Entry 5M3K (X-ray diffraction, 2.83 A resolution); this record covers chains B and D of the 6 polymer chains in the assembly.

[Chain B]
Protein: 2,4-diacetylphloroglucinol biosynthesis protein PhlB
From: Pseudomonas fluorescens (strain ATCC BAA-477 / NRRL B-23932 / Pf-5)
UniProtKB: Q4K419 (Q4K419_PSEF5); residue numbers follow UniProt; this construct covers 1-146
Chain sequence (146 residues; each row starts with the number of its first residue):
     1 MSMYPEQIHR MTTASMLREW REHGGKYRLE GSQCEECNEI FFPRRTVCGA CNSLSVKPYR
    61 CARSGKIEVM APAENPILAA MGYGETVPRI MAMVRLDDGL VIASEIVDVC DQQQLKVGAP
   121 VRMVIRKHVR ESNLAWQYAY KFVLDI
Unresolved in the structure: 1-2
Bound ions: Zn2+: Cys34, Cys37, Cys48, Cys51

[Chain D]
Protein: PhlA
From: Pseudomonas fluorescens
UniProtKB: Q9TP23 (Q9TP23_PSEFL); residues 1-362 here = UniProt positions 1-362
Chain sequence (362 residues; row label = number of the first residue in the row):
     1 MNVKKIGIVS YGAGIPVCRL KVQEVINVWK NTDLKLVEEN LGVTERAVLQ PDEDVITLGV
    61 LAAQRALDKV PGHQIEALYL GTCTNPYDSR ASASIILEML GSGYDAYCAD VQFAGKSGTS
   121 ALQICQALVA SGMTGSALAI GADTINRNTA PGDLTESYAG AGAAALLIGS QDVIAEFDAS
   181 FSCAADVADN IRPQGDRYIR SGMGLGSDKN SIGLEDQTRR AAEGLMAKLH TSPADYDYVV
   241 FQQNLVSTPY SLAKHLGFNP KQVEPGIYAG NVGDAGSASP LLGLINVLDQ ARPGQKILLV
   301 SYGFGAGSDA IALTVTDAIE QYQKHNKPLR ELLESKIYVD YGTSIKYEFK YLRADYALTA
   361 YL
Unresolved in the structure: 1-3

[Interface between chain B and chain D]
Residue-residue contacts - 47 pairs, chain B then chain D:
  Ile8(B) - Tyr356(D)
  His23(B) - Glu98(D)
  Tyr27(B) - Glu98(D)
  Tyr27(B) - Met99(D)  hydrophobic
  Arg28(B) - Glu98(D)  salt bridge
  Arg28(B) - Met99(D)
  Arg28(B) - Gly101(D)
  Arg28(B) - Tyr104(D)
  Arg60(B) - Gly101(D)  hydrogen bond (side chain-backbone)
  Arg63(B) - Gln64(D)
  Ala79(B) - Tyr361(D)  hydrophobic
  Met81(B) - Ala357(D)
  Met81(B) - Leu358(D)
  Met81(B) - Thr359(D)
  Met81(B) - Ala360(D)
  Gly84(B) - Tyr361(D)  hydrogen bond (backbone-side chain)
  Glu85(B) - Lys346(D)  hydrogen bond (backbone-side chain)
  Glu85(B) - Tyr347(D)
  Glu85(B) - Phe349(D)
  Glu85(B) - Arg353(D)  salt bridge
  Thr86(B) - Pro51(D)
  Val87(B) - Tyr361(D)
  Asp108(B) - Val17(D)
  Asp108(B) - Gln50(D)  hydrogen bond
  Asp108(B) - Ile337(D)
  Val109(B) - Ile337(D)
  Cys110(B) - Ser335(D)
  Cys110(B) - Lys336(D)
  Arg122(B) - Arg65(D)
  Ile125(B) - Thr57(D)  hydrogen bond (backbone-side chain)
  Ile125(B) - Met99(D)  hydrophobic
  Arg126(B) - Asp52(D)  salt bridge
  Arg126(B) - Glu53(D)  salt bridge
  Arg126(B) - Thr57(D)
  Lys127(B) - Pro51(D)
  Lys127(B) - Asp52(D)  hydrogen bond (backbone-backbone)
  Lys127(B) - Asp54(D)
  Lys127(B) - Thr57(D)
  Lys127(B) - Arg147(D)
  Ala135(B) - Tyr87(D)
  Trp136(B) - Pro86(D)  hydrogen bond (side chain-backbone)
  Trp136(B) - Tyr87(D)  hydrogen bond (backbone-side chain)
  Trp136(B) - Arg147(D)
  Tyr138(B) - Asp54(D)  hydrogen bond
  Tyr138(B) - Ile56(D)
  Tyr138(B) - Met99(D)  hydrophobic
  Lys141(B) - Asp52(D)  salt bridge
Interface residues without a listed pair, chain B (26 interface residues in all): Pro76, Ala80, Val107
Interface residues without a listed pair, chain D (32 interface residues in all): Val60, Ile95

[In short]
Chain B and chain D form an interface of 26 and 32 residues respectively, with 9 hydrogen bonds and 5 salt
bridges. Polar contacts include Arg28(B)-Glu98(D), Glu85(B)-Arg353(D) and Arg126(B)-Asp52(D). The Zn2+ site is
built by Cys34(B), Cys37(B), Cys48(B) and Cys51(B).
Chain B is 2,4-diacetylphloroglucinol biosynthesis protein PhlB (Pseudomonas fluorescens (strain ATCC BAA-477
/ NRRL B-23932 / Pf-5)) and chain D is PhlA (Pseudomonas fluorescens); the structure, A multi-component
acyltransferase PhlABC from Pseudomonas protegens, was determined by X-ray diffraction together with 5MG5 from
the same study.
